9NS9 - chains B and N of the 5 polymer chains in the assembly; structure by electron microscopy, 3.30 A resolution.

== Chain B ==
Protein: Guanine nucleotide-binding protein G(I)/G(S)/G(T) subunit beta-1
Source organism: Homo sapiens
Reference sequence: P62873 (GBB1_HUMAN); residues 2-340 here = UniProt positions 2-340
Amino-acid sequence (376 residues; row label = number of the first residue in the row; numbers below 1 keep their minus sign (Met-9 is residue -9)):
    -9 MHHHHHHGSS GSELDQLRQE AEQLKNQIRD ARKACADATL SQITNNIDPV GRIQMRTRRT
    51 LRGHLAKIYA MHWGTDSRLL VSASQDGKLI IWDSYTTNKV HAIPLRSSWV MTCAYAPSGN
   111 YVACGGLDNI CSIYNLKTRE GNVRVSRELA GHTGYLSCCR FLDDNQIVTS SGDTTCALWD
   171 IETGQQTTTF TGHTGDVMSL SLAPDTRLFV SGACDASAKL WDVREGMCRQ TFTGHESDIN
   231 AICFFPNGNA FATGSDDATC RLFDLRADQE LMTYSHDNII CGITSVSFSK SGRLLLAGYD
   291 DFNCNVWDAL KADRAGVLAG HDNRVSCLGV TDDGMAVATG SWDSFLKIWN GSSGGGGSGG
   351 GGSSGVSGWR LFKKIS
Not modelled in the structure: -9 to 2, 344-366
Differences from the reference sequence: initiating methionine (-9); expression tag (-8 to 1, 341-366)
UniProt features mapped onto this chain:
  - modified residue: Ser2 (N-acetylserine), His266 (Phosphohistidine)
  - natural variant: Leu30 (L30F: In MRD42; uncertain significance), Arg52 (R52G: In MRD42), Gly64 (G64V: In MRD42), Asp76 (D76E: In MRD42; D76G: In MRD42), Gly77 (G77S: In MRD42), Lys78 (K78R: In MRD42), Ile80 (I80N: In MRD42; I80T: In MRD42), His91 (H91R: In MRD42; uncertain significance), Ala92 (A92T: In MRD42), Pro94 (P94S: In MRD42), Leu95 (L95P: In MRD42), Arg96 (R96L: In MRD42), 5 further natural variant entries in UniProt

== Chain N ==
Protein: scFv16
Source organism: Mus musculus
Notes: antibody fragment or engineered binder
Amino-acid sequence (266 residues; numbered 2 to 267; the number before each row is that of its first residue):
     2 VQLVESGGGL VQPGGSRKLS CSASGFAFSS FGMHWVRQAP EKGLEWVAYI SSGSGTIYYA
    62 DTVKGRFTIS RDDPKNTLFL QMTSLRSEDT AMYYCVRSIY YYGSSPFDFW GQGTTLTVSA
   122 GGGGSGGGGS GGGGSADIVM TQATSSVPVT PGESVSISCR SSKSLLHSNG NTYLYWFLQR
   182 PGQSPQLLIY RMSNLASGVP DRFSGSGSGT AFTLTISRLE AEDVGVYYCM QHLEYPLTFG
   242 AGTKLELLEE NLYFQGASHH HHHHHH
Not modelled in the structure: 120-136, 249-267
Disulfide bonds: Cys22-Cys96, Cys160-Cys230

== How chain B and chain N interact ==
Pairs across the interface (12; chain B residue first):
  Arg68(B) - Tyr103(N)
  Leu69(B) - Tyr103(N)  hydrophobic
  Asp83(B) - Tyr103(N)
  Val90(B) - Tyr102(N)  hydrophobic
  Arg129(B) - Val2(N)
  Arg129(B) - Arg98(N)  hydrogen bond (backbone-side chain)
  Glu130(B) - Gly26(N)
  Glu130(B) - Phe27(N)
  Glu130(B) - Ala28(N)  hydrogen bond (backbone-backbone)
  Glu130(B) - Phe32(N)
  Gly131(B) - Phe32(N)
  Gly131(B) - Ile100(N)
Interface residues without a listed pair, chain B (9 interface residues in all): His91, Asn132

== Overview ==
The chain B/chain N interface involves 9 residues from each chain, with 2 hydrogen bonds. Polar contacts
include Arg129(B)-Arg98(N) and Glu130(B)-Ala28(N).
Here chain B is Guanine nucleotide-binding protein G(I)/G(S)/G(T) subunit beta-1 (Homo sapiens) and chain N is
scFv16 (Mus musculus). Entry 9NS9 (Cryo-EM structure of Gi-coupled FFA2 in complex with TUG-1375 and compound
187) was determined by electron microscopy (same publication as 9CLW, 9CM3 and 9CM7).
